Entry 4F88 (X-ray diffraction, 3.30 A resolution); this record covers chains 1 and E of the 9 polymer chains in the assembly.

== Chain 1 ==
Name: PlyCA
From: Streptococcus phage C1
UniProtKB: Q7Y3F1 (Q7Y3F1_9CAUD); residue numbers follow UniProt; this construct covers 1-465
Sequence (465 residues; numbered 1 to 465; the number before each row is that of its first residue):
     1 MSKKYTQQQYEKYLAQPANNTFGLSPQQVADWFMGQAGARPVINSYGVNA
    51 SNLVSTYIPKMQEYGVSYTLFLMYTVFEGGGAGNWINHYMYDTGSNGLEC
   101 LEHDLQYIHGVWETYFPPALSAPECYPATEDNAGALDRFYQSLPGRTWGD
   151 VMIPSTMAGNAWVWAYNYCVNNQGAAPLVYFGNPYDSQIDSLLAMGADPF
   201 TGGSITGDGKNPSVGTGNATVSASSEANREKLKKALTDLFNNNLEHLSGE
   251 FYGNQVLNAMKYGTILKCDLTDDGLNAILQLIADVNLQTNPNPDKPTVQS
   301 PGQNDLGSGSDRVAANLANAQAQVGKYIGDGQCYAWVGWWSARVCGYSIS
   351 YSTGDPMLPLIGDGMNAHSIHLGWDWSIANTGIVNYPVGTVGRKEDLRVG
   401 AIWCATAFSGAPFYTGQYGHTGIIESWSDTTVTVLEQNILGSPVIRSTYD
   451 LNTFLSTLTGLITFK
Disordered / not traced: 1, 82-83, 92-94, 132-133, 195-196, 206, 212, 249, 289-309, 465
Swiss-Prot annotation at these positions:
  - active site (For amidase activity): Cys333, His420
Reported in the primary citation:
  - catalytic residues: Cys333, His420
  - catalytic residues: Tyr74, Glu78, Asn87 (by similarity / conservation)
  - mutagenesis - C333S: decreased catalytic activity on amidase
  - mutagenesis - C333S: decreased catalytic activity (glycosidase activity)
  - mutagenesis - C333S: abolished catalytic activity
  - mutagenesis - E78A, N87A, H88A: decreased catalytic activity (lytic activity)

== Chain E ==
Name: PlyCB
From: Streptococcus phage C1
UniProtKB: Q7Y3F3 (Q7Y3F3_9CAUD); residues 0-71 here correspond to UniProt positions 1-72 (UniProt number = residue number + 1)
Sequence (72 residues; numbered 0 to 71; the number before each row is that of its first residue; numbering starts at 0):
     0 MSKINVNVENVSGVQGFLFHTDGKESYGYRAFINGVEIGIKDIETVQGFQ
    50 QIIPSINISKSDVEAIRKAMKK
Disordered / not traced: 0-5, 71
Swiss-Prot annotation at these positions:
  - site (Interaction with the host cell wall): Tyr28, Arg29, Glu36, Lys59, Arg66
Reported in the primary citation:
  - mutagenesis - Q46A: unchanged growth

== Chain 1 / chain E interface ==
Contacting residue pairs (9; chain 1 residue first):
  Glu124(1) with Gln46(E), hydrogen bond
  Ala175(1) with Glu43(E)
  Ala176(1) with Gln46(E)
  Cys268(1) with Gln49(E); Gln50(E); Ile51(E); Ile52(E); Pro53(E)
  Asp269(1) with Asn6(E)
Also at the interface, not in a pair above, chain 1 (6 interface residues in all): Pro177
Also at the interface, not in a pair above, chain E (9 interface residues in all): Ile42
The authors on this interface:
  - interface residues, chain E: Gln46(E)

== Summary ==
Chain 1 and chain E form an interface of 6 and 9 residues respectively, with 1 hydrogen bond. Its one
hydrogen-bonded contact is Glu124(1)-Gln46(E). The paper reports catalytic residues Cys333(1), His420(1) and
Tyr74(1) among others; E78A, N87A and H88A of chain 1 reduce catalytic activity (lytic activity); 5
substitutions were tested in all.
Here chain 1 is PlyCA and chain E is PlyCB, both from Streptococcus phage C1. Entry 4F88 (X-ray Crystal
Structure of PlyC) was determined by X-ray diffraction (same publication as 4F87).
